8APF - chains M and m of the 42 polymer chains in the assembly; structure by electron microscopy, 4.30 A resolution (low resolution: residue-level contacts below are approximate; hydrogen-bond / salt-bridge calls are withheld).

Chain M (and m):
Molecule: subunit-g
Source organism: Trypanosoma brucei brucei
Notes: chain m of this document is another copy of the same molecule, construct and numbering; everything in this record applies to it too
UniProtKB: C9ZJA0 (C9ZJA0_TRYB9); residues 1-144 here = UniProt positions 1-144
Amino-acid sequence (144 residues; row label = number of the first residue in the row):
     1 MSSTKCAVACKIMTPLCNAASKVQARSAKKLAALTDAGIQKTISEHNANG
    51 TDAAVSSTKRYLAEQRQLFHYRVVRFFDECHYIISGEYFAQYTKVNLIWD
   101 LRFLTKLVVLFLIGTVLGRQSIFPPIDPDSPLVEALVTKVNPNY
Not modelled in the structure: 1-15

How chain M and chain m interact:
Contacting residue pairs (76; chain M residue first):
  A20(M) - F77(m)
  V23(M) - F77(m)
  Q24(M) - F77(m)
  Q24(M) - D78(m)
  S27(M) - H70(m)
  S27(M) - V73(m)
  S27(M) - V74(m)
  K30(M) - H70(m)
  L31(M) - Y71(m)
  D36(M) - Q67(m)
  I39(M) - Q67(m)
  H46(M) - Y71(m)
  N47(M) - Y71(m)
  G50(M) - R75(m)
  T51(M) - Y71(m)
  T51(M) - R75(m)
  D52(M) - Y71(m)
  D52(M) - R75(m)
  A53(M) - Y71(m)
  A54(M) - Q65(m)
  A54(M) - Y71(m)
  A54(M) - R72(m)
  S57(M) - Y61(m)
  S57(M) - E64(m)
  S57(M) - Q65(m)
  T58(M) - Y61(m)
  T58(M) - Q65(m)
  T58(M) - R72(m)
  R60(M) - E64(m)
  Y61(M) - S57(m)
  Y61(M) - T58(m)
  Y61(M) - Y61(m)
  E64(M) - S57(m)
  E64(M) - R60(m)
  Q65(M) - A54(m)
  Q65(M) - S57(m)
  Q65(M) - T58(m)
  Q67(M) - D36(m)
  Q67(M) - I39(m)
  H70(M) - S27(m)
  H70(M) - K30(m)
  Y71(M) - L31(m)
  Y71(M) - H46(m)
  Y71(M) - N47(m)
  Y71(M) - T51(m)
  Y71(M) - D52(m)
  Y71(M) - A53(m)
  Y71(M) - A54(m)
  R72(M) - A54(m)
  R72(M) - T58(m)
  V73(M) - S27(m)
  V74(M) - S27(m)
  V74(M) - A28(m)
  R75(M) - G50(m)
  R75(M) - T51(m)
  R75(M) - D52(m)
  F77(M) - A20(m)
  F77(M) - V23(m)
  F77(M) - Q24(m)
  D78(M) - Q24(m)
  R119(M) - Y144(m)
  Q120(M) - Y144(m)
  S121(M) - Y144(m)
  P125(M) - N143(m)
  I126(M) - N143(m)
  L136(M) - P142(m)
  L136(M) - N143(m)
  K139(M) - P142(m)
  P142(M) - L136(m)
  P142(M) - K139(m)
  N143(M) - P125(m)
  N143(M) - I126(m)
  N143(M) - L136(m)
  Y144(M) - R119(m)
  Y144(M) - Q120(m)
  Y144(M) - S121(m)
Also at the interface, not in a pair above, chain M (45 interface residues in all): A28, L34, I43, V55, L68
Also at the interface, not in a pair above, chain m (44 interface residues in all): L34, I43, L68

In short:
45 residues of chain M face 44 of chain m across their interface.
Both chains are subunit-g (Trypanosoma brucei brucei). Entry 8APF (rotational state 2a of the Trypanosoma
brucei mitochondrial ATP synthase dimer) was determined by electron microscopy together with 8AP6, 8AP7, 8AP8,
8AP9, 8APA, 8APB and 7 further entries from the same study.
